PDB entry 5CDY | X-ray diffraction, 2.85 A resolution | chains A and D of the 4 polymer chains in the assembly

== Chain A (and D) ==
Protein: 3-oxoacyl-[acyl-carrier protein] reductase
Source organism: Yersinia pestis
Notes: EC 1.1.1.100; chain D of this document is another copy of the same molecule, construct and numbering; everything in this record applies to it too
Reference sequence: Q7CJ23 (Q7CJ23_YERPE); residue numbers follow UniProt; this construct covers 1-244
Sequence (244 residues; numbered 1 to 244; the number before each row is that of its first residue):
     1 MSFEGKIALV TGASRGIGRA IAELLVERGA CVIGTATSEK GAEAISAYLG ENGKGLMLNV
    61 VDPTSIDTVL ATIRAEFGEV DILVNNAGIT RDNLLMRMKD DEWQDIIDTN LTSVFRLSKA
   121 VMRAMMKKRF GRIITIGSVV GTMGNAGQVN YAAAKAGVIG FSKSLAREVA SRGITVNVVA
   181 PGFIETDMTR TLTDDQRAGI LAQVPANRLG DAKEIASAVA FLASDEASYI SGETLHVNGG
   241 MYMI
Not modelled in the structure: 139-146, 187-206, 242-244 (chain D: 139-146, 184-210, 241-244)
From the paper describing this entry:
  - conformationally variable residues (loop rearrangement, order/disorder transition): Ser138 to Gly147, Glu185 to Ala206

== Interface between chain A and chain D ==
Contacting residue pairs - 66 pairs, chain A then chain D:
  Leu94(A) with Glu168(D)
  Leu95(A) with Phe115(D), hydrophobic; Lys119(D); Phe161(D), hydrophobic; Leu165(D), hydrophobic; Glu168(D), hydrogen bond (backbone-side chain)
  Met96(A) with Arg123(D); Met126(D), hydrophobic
  Met98(A) with Phe115(D), hydrophobic; Lys119(D), hydrogen bond (backbone-side chain)
  Lys99(A) with Lys119(D)
  Asp100(A) with Phe115(D); Arg116(D), salt bridge; Lys119(D), salt bridge
  Trp103(A) with Leu111(D), hydrophobic; Thr112(D), hydrogen bond; Phe115(D), hydrophobic; Phe161(D), hydrophobic
  Gln104(A) with Gln104(D); Thr112(D)
  Ile107(A) with Ile107(D), hydrophobic; Leu111(D), hydrophobic
  Leu111(A) with Trp103(D), hydrophobic; Ile107(D), hydrophobic
  Thr112(A) with Trp103(D), hydrogen bond; Gln104(D)
  Phe115(A) with Leu95(D), hydrophobic; Met98(D); Trp103(D), hydrophobic
  Arg116(A) with Asp100(D), salt bridge
  Lys119(A) with Leu95(D); Met96(D); Met98(D), hydrogen bond (side chain-backbone); Lys99(D); Asp100(D), salt bridge
  Met122(A) with Leu95(D), hydrophobic; Met96(D), hydrophobic
  Arg123(A) with Met96(D); Arg97(D)
  Met126(A) with Met96(D), hydrophobic
  Gly147(A) with Glu168(D)
  Gln148(A) with Ser164(D)
  Val149(A) with Phe161(D), hydrophobic; Ser164(D); Leu165(D); Glu168(D)
  Ala152(A) with Gly160(D); Ser164(D)
  Ala153(A) with Gly157(D)
  Ala156(A) with Ala156(D); Gly160(D)
  Gly157(A) with Ala153(D); Gly157(D)
  Gly160(A) with Ala152(D); Ala156(D)
  Phe161(A) with Trp103(D), hydrophobic; Val149(D), hydrophobic
  Ser164(A) with Gln148(D); Val149(D); Ala152(D)
  Leu165(A) with Leu95(D), hydrophobic; Val149(D)
  Glu168(A) with Leu94(D); Leu95(D), hydrogen bond (side chain-backbone); Gly147(D); Val149(D)
Also at the interface, not in a pair above, chain A (31 interface residues in all): Asp108, Ser118
Also at the interface, not in a pair above, chain D (32 interface residues in all): Asp108, Ser118, Met122

== In short ==
The interface between chain A and chain D involves 31 residues on one side and 32 on the other, with 6
hydrogen bonds and 4 salt bridges. Among the polar pairs are Asp100(A)-Arg116(D), Asp100(A)-Lys119(D) and
Leu95(A)-Glu168(D). From the paper: conformational variability at Ser138(A) and Glu185(A).
Both chains are 3-oxoacyl-[acyl-carrier protein] reductase (Yersinia pestis). Entry 5CDY (The crystal
structure of 3-ketoacyl-(acyl-carrier-protein) reductase (FabG) from Yersinia pestis at 2.85A resolution) was
determined by X-ray diffraction (same publication as 5CEJ).
